PDB entry 5EW2 | X-ray diffraction, 3.59 A resolution | chains H and D of the 4 polymer chains in the assembly

# Chain H
Name: Thrombin heavy chain
Organism: Homo sapiens
Notes: EC 3.4.21.5
UniProtKB: P00734 (THRB_HUMAN); the construct lacks a stretch of the UniProt sequence and is renumbered around it, so the offset changes along the chain: 16-36 = UniProt 364-384; 37-60 = UniProt 386-409; 61-77 = UniProt 419-435; 78-97 = UniProt 437-456; 6 more segments
Sequence (259 residues; row label = number of the first residue in the row; note: 3 numbers in that range are skipped by the numbering (no residue carries them; nothing is unmodelled there); a row labelled like 60A-60I holds insertion residues (60A, then the next letters in order)):
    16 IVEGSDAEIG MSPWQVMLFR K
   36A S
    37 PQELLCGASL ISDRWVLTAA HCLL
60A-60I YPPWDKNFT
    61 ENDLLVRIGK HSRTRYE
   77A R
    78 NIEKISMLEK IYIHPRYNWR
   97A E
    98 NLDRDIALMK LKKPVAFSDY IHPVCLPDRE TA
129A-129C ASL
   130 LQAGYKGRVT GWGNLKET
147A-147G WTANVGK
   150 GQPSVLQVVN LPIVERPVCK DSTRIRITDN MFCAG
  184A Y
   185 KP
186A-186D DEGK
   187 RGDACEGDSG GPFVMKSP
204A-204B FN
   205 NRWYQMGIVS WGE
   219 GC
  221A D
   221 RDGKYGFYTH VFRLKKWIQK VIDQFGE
Unresolved in the structure: 147A-147G, 247
Disulfides: Cys42-Cys58, Cys168-Cys182, Cys191-Cys220
Covalent attachments: compound 0G6 linked to His57, Ser195
Bound ions: Na+ near Lys224 (its only coordinating residue here)
Residues lining bound ligands:
  - 0G6 (D-phenylalanyl-N-[(2S,3S)-6-{[amino(iminio)methyl]amino}-1-chloro-2-hydroxyhexan-3-yl]-L-prolinamide): Cys42, Cys58, Tyr60A, Trp60D, Arg97, Glu97A, Asn98, Leu99, Ile174, Asp189, Ala190, Cys191, Glu192, Gly193, Asp194, Val213, Ser214, Trp215, Gly216, Glu217, Gly219, Cys220, Gly226
  - N-acetylglucosamine (NAG; 2-acetamido-2-deoxy-beta-D-glucopyranose): Leu60, Asn60G, Thr60I
Curated features (UniProtKB/Swiss-Prot):
  - region: Ala183 to Val200 (High affinity receptor-binding region which is also known as the TP508 peptide)
  - active site (Charge relay system): His57, Asp102, Ser195
  - glycosylation: Asn60G (N-linked (GlcNAc...) (complex) asparagine)
From the paper describing this entry:
  - conformationally variable residues (helix shift, loop rearrangement): Asp125 to Ala129, Ile162 to Cys182

# Chain D
Molecule: HD22
Sequence (27 nucleotides; numbered 1 to 27; the number before each row is that of its first residue):
     1 GTCCGTGGTA GGGCAGGTTG GGGTGAC
Unresolved in the structure: 1, 27
Bound ions: Na+: DG8, DG11, DG17, DG20
From the paper describing this entry:
  - mutagenesis - T6C, G8A, G23A: abolished binding to Thrombin heavy chain (chain H) (citing earlier work)
  - mutagenesis - G22A: unchanged binding to Thrombin heavy chain (chain H) (citing earlier work)

# Interface between chain H and chain D
Contacting residue pairs (38; chain H residue first):
  Tyr89(H) - DT18(D)  base contact
  Ile90(H) - DT18(D)  base contact
  His91(H) - DT19(D)  sugar contact
  Pro92(H) - DT9(D)  hydrogen bond to the base
  Pro92(H) - DA10(D)  base contact
  Pro92(H) - DT18(D)  base contact
  Pro92(H) - DT19(D)  base contact
  Arg93(H) - DG5(D)  salt bridge to the phosphate
  Arg93(H) - DG8(D)  base contact
  Arg93(H) - DT9(D)  base contact
  Arg93(H) - DT19(D)  phosphate contact
  Arg93(H) - DG20(D)  salt bridge to the phosphate
  Arg93(H) - DG21(D)  hydrogen bond to the base
  Tyr94(H) - DT9(D)  base contact
  Asn95(H) - DT9(D)  hydrogen bond to the phosphate
  Trp96(H) - DT9(D)  sugar contact
  Arg97(H) - DT9(D)  sugar contact
  Arg101(H) - DG20(D)  salt bridge to the phosphate
  Arg101(H) - DG21(D)  hydrogen bond to the base
  Arg126(H) - DG23(D)  salt bridge to the phosphate
  Leu130(H) - DT24(D)  base contact
  Ile162(H) - DT24(D)  base contact
  Val163(H) - DT24(D)  base contact
  Arg165(H) - DT24(D)  salt bridge to the phosphate
  Arg165(H) - DA26(D)  phosphate contact
  Asp178(H) - DG23(D)  phosphate contact
  Asp178(H) - DT24(D)  phosphate contact
  Asp178(H) - DG25(D)  phosphate contact
  His230(H) - DT24(D)  salt bridge to the phosphate
  Phe232(H) - DG23(D)  phosphate contact
  Arg233(H) - DG22(D)  hydrogen bond to the sugar
  Arg233(H) - DG23(D)  hydrogen bond to the sugar
  Trp237(H) - DT18(D)  hydrogen bond to the base
  Trp237(H) - DT19(D)  sugar contact
  Lys240(H) - DT18(D)  phosphate contact
  Lys240(H) - DT19(D)  phosphate contact
  Val241(H) - DT18(D)  sugar contact
  Gln244(H) - DT18(D)  phosphate contact
Also at the interface, not in a pair above, chain H (27 interface residues in all): Glu97A, Ala132, Lys169, Phe245
From the paper, about this interface:
  - specific contacts: Arg233(H)-DG22(D) (hydrogen bond)

# In short
The interface between chain H and chain D involves 27 residues on one side and 13 on the other, with 7
hydrogen bonds and 6 salt bridges. Among the polar pairs are Pro92(H)-DT9(D), Arg93(H)-DG21(D) and
Arg101(H)-DG21(D). The paper describes a hydrogen bond between Arg233(H) and DG22(D). The paper reports that
T6C, G8A and G23A of chain D abolish binding to Thrombin heavy chain (chain H); conformational variability at
Asp125(H) and Ile162(H).
Here chain H is Thrombin heavy chain (Homo sapiens) and chain D is HD22. Entry 5EW2 (Human thrombin sandwiched
between two DNA aptamers: HD22 and HD1-deltaT12) was determined by X-ray diffraction (same publication as
5EW1).
